PDB entry 8U3K | electron microscopy, 2.50 A resolution | chains F and G of the 6 polymer chains in the assembly

# Chain F
Molecule: Helicase/UvrB N-terminal domain-containing protein
Organism: Vibrio cholerae
Reference sequence: B9TSM3 (B9TSM3_VIBCL); residues -29 to 1190 here correspond to UniProt positions 1-1220 (UniProt number = residue number + 30)
Sequence (1220 residues; each row starts with the number of its first residue; numbers below 1 keep their minus sign (Met-29 is residue -29)):
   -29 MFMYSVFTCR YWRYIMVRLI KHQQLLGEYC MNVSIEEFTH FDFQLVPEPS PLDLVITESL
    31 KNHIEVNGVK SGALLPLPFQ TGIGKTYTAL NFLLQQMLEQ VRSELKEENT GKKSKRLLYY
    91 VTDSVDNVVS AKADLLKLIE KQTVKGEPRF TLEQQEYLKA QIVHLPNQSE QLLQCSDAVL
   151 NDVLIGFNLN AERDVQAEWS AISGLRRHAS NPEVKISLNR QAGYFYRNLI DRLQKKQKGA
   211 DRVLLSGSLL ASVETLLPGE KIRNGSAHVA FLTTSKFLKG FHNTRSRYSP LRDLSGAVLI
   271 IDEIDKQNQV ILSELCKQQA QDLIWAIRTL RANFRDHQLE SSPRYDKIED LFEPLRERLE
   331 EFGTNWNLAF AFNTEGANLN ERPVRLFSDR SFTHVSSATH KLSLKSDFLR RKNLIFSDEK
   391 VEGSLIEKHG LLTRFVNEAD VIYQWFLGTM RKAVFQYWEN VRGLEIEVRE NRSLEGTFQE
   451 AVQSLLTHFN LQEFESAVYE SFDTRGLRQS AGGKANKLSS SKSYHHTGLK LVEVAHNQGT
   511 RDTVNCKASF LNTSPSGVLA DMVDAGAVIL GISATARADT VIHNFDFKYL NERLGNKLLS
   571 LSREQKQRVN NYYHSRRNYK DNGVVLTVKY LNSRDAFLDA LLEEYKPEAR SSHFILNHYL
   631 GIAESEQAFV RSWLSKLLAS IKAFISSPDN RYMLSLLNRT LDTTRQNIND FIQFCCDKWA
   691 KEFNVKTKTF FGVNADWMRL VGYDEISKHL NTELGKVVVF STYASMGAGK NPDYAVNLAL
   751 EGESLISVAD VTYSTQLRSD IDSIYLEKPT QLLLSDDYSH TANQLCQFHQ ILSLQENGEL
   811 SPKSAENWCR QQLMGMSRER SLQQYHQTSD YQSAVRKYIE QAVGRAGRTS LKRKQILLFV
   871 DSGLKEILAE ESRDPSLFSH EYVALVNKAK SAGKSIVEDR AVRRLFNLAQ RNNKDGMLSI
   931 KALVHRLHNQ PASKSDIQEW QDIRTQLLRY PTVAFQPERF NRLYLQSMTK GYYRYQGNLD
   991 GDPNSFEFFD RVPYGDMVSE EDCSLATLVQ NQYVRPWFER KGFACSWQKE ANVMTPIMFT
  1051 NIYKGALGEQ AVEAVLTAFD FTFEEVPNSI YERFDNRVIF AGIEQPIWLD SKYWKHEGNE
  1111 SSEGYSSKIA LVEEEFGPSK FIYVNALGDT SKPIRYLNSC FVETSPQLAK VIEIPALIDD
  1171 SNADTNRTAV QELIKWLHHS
Not modelled in the structure: -29 to 1, 389-399, 429-443, 474-486, 763-766, 904-907, 1103-1111

# Chain G
Molecule: 11-nt DNA strand
Sequence (11 nucleotides; row label = number of the first residue in the row):
    25 TTTTTTTTTT T

# How chain F and chain G interact
Residue-residue contacts (55):
  Asp93(F) - DT32(G)  sugar contact
  Ser94(F) - DT32(G)  phosphate contact
  Val95(F) - DT32(G)  hydrogen bond to the phosphate
  Val95(F) - DT33(G)  phosphate contact
  Asn137(F) - DT33(G)  phosphate contact
  Asn137(F) - DT34(G)  phosphate contact
  Gln138(F) - DT34(G)  hydrogen bond to the phosphate
  Gly193(F) - DT35(G)  base contact
  Tyr194(F) - DT35(G)  hydrogen bond to the base
  Arg197(F) - DT35(G)  salt bridge to the phosphate
  Thr243(F) - DT32(G)  hydrogen bond to the phosphate
  Thr243(F) - DT33(G)  hydrogen bond to the phosphate
  Ser245(F) - DT32(G)  base contact
  Ser245(F) - DT33(G)  hydrogen bond to the sugar
  Lys246(F) - DT33(G)  phosphate contact
  Lys246(F) - DT34(G)  salt bridge to the phosphate
  Lys249(F) - DT33(G)  hydrogen bond to the base
  Arg257(F) - DT34(G)  salt bridge to the phosphate
  Glu284(F) - DT32(G)  base contact
  Lys287(F) - DT32(G)  hydrogen bond to the base
  Phe639(F) - DT27(G)  stacking on the base
  Asn668(F) - DT28(G)  sugar contact
  Asn668(F) - DT29(G)  sugar contact
  Arg669(F) - DT28(G)  salt bridge to the phosphate
  Thr670(F) - DT29(G)  hydrogen bond to the phosphate
  Thr670(F) - DT30(G)  phosphate contact
  Arg675(F) - DT29(G)  salt bridge to the phosphate
  Asn704(F) - DT30(G)  hydrogen bond to the phosphate
  Ala705(F) - DT30(G)  hydrogen bond to the phosphate
  Ala705(F) - DT31(G)  phosphate contact
  Arg709(F) - DT31(G)  salt bridge to the phosphate
  Thr732(F) - DT29(G)  phosphate contact
  Ala734(F) - DT29(G)  base contact
  Ser735(F) - DT30(G)  phosphate contact
  Thr780(F) - DT27(G)  phosphate contact
  Thr780(F) - DT28(G)  hydrogen bond to the phosphate
  Gln781(F) - DT27(G)  sugar contact
  Gln781(F) - DT28(G)  base contact
  Ser785(F) - DT28(G)  base contact
  Ser785(F) - DT29(G)  base contact
  Asp786(F) - DT31(G)  base contact
  Asp787(F) - DT29(G)  base contact
  Asp787(F) - DT30(G)  base contact
  Tyr788(F) - DT31(G)  hydrogen bond to the base
  Tyr788(F) - DT32(G)  base contact
  Arg828(F) - DT28(G)  base contact
  Glu829(F) - DT25(G)  base contact
  Glu829(F) - DT26(G)  base contact
  Glu829(F) - DT27(G)  sugar contact
  Leu832(F) - DT26(G)  phosphate contact
  Leu832(F) - DT27(G)  phosphate contact
  Gln833(F) - DT25(G)  phosphate contact
  Gln833(F) - DT26(G)  sugar contact
  His836(F) - DT26(G)  phosphate contact
  His836(F) - DT27(G)  salt bridge to the phosphate
Also at the interface, not in a pair above, chain F (44 interface residues in all): Pro136, Arg190, Gly250, Ser635, Val703, Ser827, Arg830

# In short
Chain F and chain G form an interface of 44 and 11 residues respectively; the contacts include 13 hydrogen
bonds, 7 salt bridges and 1 aromatic stacking contact. Polar pairs include Tyr194(F)-DT35(G),
Lys249(F)-DT33(G) and Lys287(F)-DT32(G).
Here chain F is Helicase/UvrB N-terminal domain-containing protein (Vibrio cholerae) and chain G is an 11-nt
DNA strand. Entry 8U3K (DdmDE handover complex) was determined by electron microscopy, deposited together with
8U0U, 8U0W, 8U0J and 9BQV.
